PDB entry 3I6B | X-ray diffraction, 2.49 A resolution | chains A and B of the 4 polymer chains in the assembly

Chain A (and B):
Name: 3-deoxy-D-manno-octulosonate 8-phosphate phosphatase
Source organism: Escherichia coli
Notes: EC 3.1.3.45; chain B of this document is another copy of the same molecule, construct and numbering; everything in this record applies to it too
UniProtKB: P67653 (KDSC_ECOL6); numbering as in UniProt (aligned over 1-180)
Chain sequence (180 residues; row label = number of the first residue in the row):
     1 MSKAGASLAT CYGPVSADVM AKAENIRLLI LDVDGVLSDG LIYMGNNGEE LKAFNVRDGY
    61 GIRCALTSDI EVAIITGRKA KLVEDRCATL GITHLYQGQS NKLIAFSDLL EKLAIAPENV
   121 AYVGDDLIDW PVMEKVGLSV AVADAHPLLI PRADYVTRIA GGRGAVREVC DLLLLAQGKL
Unresolved in the structure: 1-6, 180 (chain B: 1-5)
Ion coordination: Mg2+: Asp34 (together with phosphate ion)
Small-molecule neighbours: 3-deoxy-manno-oct-2-ulosonic acid (KDO; 3-deoxy-alpha-D-manno-oct-2-ulopyranosonic acid): Asp34, Ile42, Gly77, Arg78
Swiss-Prot annotation at these positions:
  - binding site (Mg(2+)): Asp32, Asp34, Asp125
  - binding site (substrate): Asp34, Asn55 to Gly59, Arg63, Arg78, Arg86, Lys102
Reported in the primary citation:
  - binding site for phosphate ion: Val33, Thr76, Gly77, Lys102
  - binding site for 3-deoxy-manno-oct-2-ulosonic acid: Asp34, Val56, Arg63, Arg78, Arg86, Thr89, Leu90
  - specificity-determining residues: Arg86
  - catalytic residues: Asp32 (citing earlier work)
  - conformationally variable residues (side-chain flip): Asp32
  - Mg2+ coordination: Asp32

Chain A / chain B interface:
Residue-residue contacts - 45 pairs, chain A then chain B:
  Asp34(A) with Val56(B)
  Asp39(A) with Arg163(B), salt bridge
  Gly40(A) with Phe54(B); Asn55(B); Val56(B), hydrogen bond (backbone-backbone)
  Leu41(A) with Ala53(B), hydrophobic; Phe54(B); Asn55(B); Gly162(B); Arg163(B)
  Ile42(A) with Lys52(B); Ala53(B); Phe54(B), hydrogen bond (backbone-backbone)
  Tyr43(A) with Tyr43(B); Leu51(B), hydrophobic; Lys52(B); Ala53(B), hydrophobic
  Met44(A) with Leu51(B); Lys52(B), hydrogen bond (backbone-backbone); Phe54(B), hydrophobic; Leu82(B); Asp85(B); Arg86(B)
  Gly45(A) with Glu50(B); Leu51(B); Leu82(B)
  Asn46(A) with Glu50(B), hydrogen bond (backbone-backbone); Ala80(B); Lys81(B), hydrogen bond (side chain-backbone); Leu82(B), hydrogen bond (side chain-backbone)
  Asn47(A) with Lys81(B)
  Gly48(A) with Lys81(B)
  Leu51(A) with Leu51(B), hydrophobic
  Asp125(A) with Arg57(B), salt bridge
  Asp126(A) with Arg167(B), salt bridge
  Asp144(A) with Arg57(B), hydrogen bond (backbone-side chain)
  Ala145(A) with Arg57(B)
  His146(A) with Cys11(B); Tyr12(B), hydrogen bond; Arg57(B); Arg167(B); Asp171(B), salt bridge
  Pro147(A) with Cys11(B); Tyr12(B), hydrophobic
  Leu148(A) with Cys11(B), hydrophobic
Interface residues without a listed pair, chain A (23 interface residues in all): Glu49, Arg78, Leu127, Ile128
Interface residues without a listed pair, chain B (24 interface residues in all): Asp39, Glu49, Tyr60, Leu180

In short:
23 residues of chain A and 24 residues of chain B are in contact; the contacts include 8 hydrogen bonds and 4
salt bridges. Among the polar pairs are Asp39(A)-Arg163(B), Asp125(A)-Arg57(B) and Asp126(A)-Arg167(B). From
the paper: the catalytic residue Asp32(A); a binding site for 3-deoxy-manno-oct-2-ulosonic acid at Asp34(A),
Val56(A) and Arg63(A) among others.
Both chains are 3-deoxy-D-manno-octulosonate 8-phosphate phosphatase (Escherichia coli). Entry 3I6B (Crystal
structure of YrbI lacking the last 8 residues, in complex with Kdo and inorganic phosphate) was determined by
X-ray diffraction together with 3HYC, 2R8E, 2R8X, 2R8Y and 2R8Z from the same study.
